PDB entry 7HOZ | X-ray diffraction, 1.58 A resolution | chains A and B

# Chain A
Molecule: Serine protease subunit NS2B
Organism: Zika virus
Reference sequence: Q32ZE1 (POLG_ZIKV); residues 46-89 here correspond to UniProt positions 1414-1457 (UniProt number = residue number + 1368)
Amino-acid sequence (46 residues; numbered 44 to 89; the number before each row is that of its first residue):
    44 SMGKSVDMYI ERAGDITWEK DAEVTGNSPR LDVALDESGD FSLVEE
Unresolved in the structure: 44-49, 89
Sequence notes: expression tag (44-45)

# Chain B
Molecule: Serine protease NS3
Organism: Zika virus
Notes: EC 3.4.21.91, 3.6.1.15, 3.6.4.13
Reference sequence: Q32ZE1 (POLG_ZIKV); residues 11-177 here correspond to UniProt positions 1509-1675 (UniProt number = residue number + 1498)
Amino-acid sequence (168 residues; numbered 10 to 177; the number before each row is that of its first residue):
    10 MKEVKKGETT DGVYRVMTRR LLGSTQVGVG VMQEGVFHTM WHVTKGAALR SGEGRLDPYW
    70 GDVKQDLVSY CGPWKLDAAW DGLSEVQLLA VPPGERAKNI QTLPGIFKTK DGDIGAVALD
   130 YPAGTSGSPI LDKCGRVIGL YGNGVVIKNG SYVSAITQGK REEETPVE
Unresolved in the structure: 10-15, 172-177
Cystine bridges: C143 forms a disulfide with the same residue of a neighbouring copy of this chain
Sequence notes: initiating methionine (10); conflict K107 (Arg1605 in Q32ZE1)
Small-molecule neighbours: A1BGI (N-(1-methyl-1H-pyrazol-4-yl)quinoline-5-carboxamide): H51, D75, D129, Y130, P131, A132, S135, Y150, G151, N152, Y161
Swiss-Prot annotation at these positions:
  - active site (Charge relay system): H51, D75, S135

# Interface between chain A and chain B
Contacting residue pairs - 108 pairs, chain A then chain B:
  D50(A) with T27(B); R28(B); A57(B); L58(B); R59(B), salt bridge
  M51(A) with V25(B), hydrophobic; M26(B); V36(B), hydrophobic; V52(B); T53(B); A57(B); L58(B); R59(B), hydrogen bond (backbone-backbone)
  Y52(A) with R24(B); V25(B); M26(B), hydrogen bond (backbone-backbone); R28(B), hydrogen bond; S33(B), hydrogen bond; R59(B)
  I53(A) with Y23(B), hydrophobic; R24(B); V25(B), hydrophobic; M41(B), hydrophobic; F46(B), hydrophobic; R59(B), hydrogen bond (backbone-backbone); S60(B)
  E54(A) with Y23(B); R24(B), hydrogen bond (backbone-backbone); M26(B)
  R55(A) with E17(B); T19(B); D20(B), hydrogen bond (side chain-backbone); G21(B); V22(B); Y23(B)
  A56(A) with V22(B), hydrogen bond (backbone-backbone); R24(B); V100(B), hydrophobic; A106(B)
  G57(A) with G21(B); V22(B), hydrogen bond (backbone-backbone)
  D58(A) with V22(B); L98(B)
  I59(A) with G21(B); V22(B); V40(B), hydrophobic; P138(B), hydrophobic; L140(B), hydrophobic; G144(B)
  T60(A) with Q96(B); N108(B), hydrogen bond (backbone-side chain); L140(B)
  W61(A) with E94(B); V95(B); Q96(B); Q110(B); L140(B); D141(B); K142(B)
  E62(A) with Q96(B), hydrogen bond (backbone-side chain); N108(B)
  A65(A) with Q96(B); N108(B)
  E66(A) with I109(B); Q110(B), hydrogen bond (backbone-backbone)
  V67(A) with E94(B); Q110(B)
  T68(A) with I109(B); Q110(B), hydrogen bond (backbone-backbone); T111(B), hydrogen bond (backbone-side chain); L128(B)
  G69(A) with T111(B), hydrogen bond (backbone-side chain); A127(B); L128(B)
  N70(A) with T111(B), hydrogen bond (backbone-side chain); L112(B); A127(B)
  S71(A) with L112(B), hydrogen bond (side chain-backbone); P113(B); G114(B)
  P72(A) with G114(B); I115(B), hydrogen bond (backbone-backbone); A127(B)
  R73(A) with I115(B); K117(B)
  L74(A) with I115(B), hydrogen bond (backbone-backbone); F116(B); K117(B), hydrogen bond (backbone-backbone); I156(B), hydrophobic; K157(B)
  D75(A) with K117(B)
  V76(A) with F116(B), hydrophobic; K117(B), hydrogen bond (backbone-backbone); T118(B)
  L78(A) with K73(B)
  D79(A) with K73(B)
  E80(A) with K73(B)
  S81(A) with V72(B)
  G82(A) with V72(B); K73(B); N152(B), hydrogen bond (backbone-side chain)
  F84(A) with F116(B), hydrophobic; N152(B); G153(B); A164(B), hydrophobic
  S85(A) with V154(B)
  L86(A) with V154(B), hydrophobic; V155(B)
Interface residues without a listed pair, chain A (36 interface residues in all): K63, D83, E88
Interface residues without a listed pair, chain B (61 interface residues in all): R29, R64, L65, I123, V146, V162

# In short
36 residues of chain A face 61 of chain B across their interface, with 22 hydrogen bonds and 1 salt bridge.
Among the polar pairs are D50(A)-R59(B), Y52(A)-R28(B) and Y52(A)-S33(B). Chain B binds compound A1BGI.
UniProt lists 3 active-site residues on chain B.
Chain A is Serine protease subunit NS2B and chain B is Serine protease NS3, both from Zika virus; the
structure, PanDDA analysis group deposition -- Crystal Structure of ZIKV NS2B-NS3 protease in complex with
ASAP-0014795-001, was determined by X-ray diffraction.
